PDB entry 6R73 | X-ray diffraction, 2.30 A resolution | chain A

== Chain A ==
Name: Beta-lactamase
Organism: Pseudomonas aeruginosa
Notes: EC 3.5.2.6
Reference sequence: Q7WYA8 (Q7WYA8_PSEAI); residues 3-228 here correspond to UniProt positions 21-246 (UniProt number = residue number + 18)
Chain sequence (226 residues; each row starts with the number of its first residue):
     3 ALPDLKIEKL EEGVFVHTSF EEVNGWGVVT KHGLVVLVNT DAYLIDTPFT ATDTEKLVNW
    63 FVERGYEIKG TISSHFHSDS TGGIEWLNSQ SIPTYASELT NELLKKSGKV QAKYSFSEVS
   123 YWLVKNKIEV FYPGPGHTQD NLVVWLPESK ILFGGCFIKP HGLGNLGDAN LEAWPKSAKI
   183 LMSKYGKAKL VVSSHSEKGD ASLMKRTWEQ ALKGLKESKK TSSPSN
Unresolved in the structure: 3, 220-228
Curated features (UniProtKB/Swiss-Prot):
  - binding site (Zn(2+)): His-77, His-79, Asp-81, His-139, Cys-158, His-197
  - binding site (a beta-lactam): Asp-81, Lys-161, Asn-167
Ion coordination: Zn2+ site 1: His-77, His-79, His-139 (together with Hydrolyzed Meropenem); Zn2+ site 2: Asp-81, Cys-158, His-197 (together with Hydrolyzed Meropenem)
Residues lining bound ligands: Hydrolyzed Meropenem: Val-25, Trp-28, Val-31, Phe-51, His-77, His-79, Ser-80, Asp-81, His-139, Cys-158, Lys-161, His-163, Gly-164, Leu-165, Gly-166, Asn-167, His-197
What the authors report for this chain:
  - Zn2+ coordination: His-77, His-79, Asp-81, His-139, Cys-158, His-197
  - conformationally variable residues (loop rearrangement): Val-25, Trp-28, Val-31, Tyr-123, Trp-124, Asn-167
  - binding site for Hydrolyzed Meropenem: Val-25, Trp-28, Val-31, Asp-81, Lys-161, His-163, Gly-164, Asn-167, His-197

== Overview ==
Chain A binds Hydrolyzed Meropenem. His-77, His-79 and His-139 form the Zn2+ site 1. Curated annotation
(UniProt) lists 6 Zn2+-binding residues and 3 beta-lactam-binding residues. From the paper: a binding site for
Hydrolyzed Meropenem at Val-25, Trp-28 and Val-31 among others; Zn2+ coordination by His-77, His-79 and Asp-81
among others.
Chain A is Beta-lactamase (Pseudomonas aeruginosa); the structure, Structure of IMP-13 metallo-beta-lactamase
complexed with hydrolysed meropenem, was determined by X-ray diffraction together with 6R78, 6R79, 6RZR, 6RZS
and 6S0H from the same study.
